6UU2 - chains DDD and EEE of the 9 polymer chains in the assembly; structure by X-ray diffraction, 4.40 A resolution (low resolution: residue-level contacts below are approximate; hydrogen-bond / salt-bridge calls are withheld).

[Chain DDD]
Protein: DNA-directed RNA polymerase subunit beta'
Source organism: Escherichia coli
Notes: EC 2.7.7.6
Reference sequence: P0A8T7 (RPOC_ECOLI); residue numbers follow UniProt; this construct covers 1-1407
Sequence (1407 residues; each row starts with the number of its first residue):
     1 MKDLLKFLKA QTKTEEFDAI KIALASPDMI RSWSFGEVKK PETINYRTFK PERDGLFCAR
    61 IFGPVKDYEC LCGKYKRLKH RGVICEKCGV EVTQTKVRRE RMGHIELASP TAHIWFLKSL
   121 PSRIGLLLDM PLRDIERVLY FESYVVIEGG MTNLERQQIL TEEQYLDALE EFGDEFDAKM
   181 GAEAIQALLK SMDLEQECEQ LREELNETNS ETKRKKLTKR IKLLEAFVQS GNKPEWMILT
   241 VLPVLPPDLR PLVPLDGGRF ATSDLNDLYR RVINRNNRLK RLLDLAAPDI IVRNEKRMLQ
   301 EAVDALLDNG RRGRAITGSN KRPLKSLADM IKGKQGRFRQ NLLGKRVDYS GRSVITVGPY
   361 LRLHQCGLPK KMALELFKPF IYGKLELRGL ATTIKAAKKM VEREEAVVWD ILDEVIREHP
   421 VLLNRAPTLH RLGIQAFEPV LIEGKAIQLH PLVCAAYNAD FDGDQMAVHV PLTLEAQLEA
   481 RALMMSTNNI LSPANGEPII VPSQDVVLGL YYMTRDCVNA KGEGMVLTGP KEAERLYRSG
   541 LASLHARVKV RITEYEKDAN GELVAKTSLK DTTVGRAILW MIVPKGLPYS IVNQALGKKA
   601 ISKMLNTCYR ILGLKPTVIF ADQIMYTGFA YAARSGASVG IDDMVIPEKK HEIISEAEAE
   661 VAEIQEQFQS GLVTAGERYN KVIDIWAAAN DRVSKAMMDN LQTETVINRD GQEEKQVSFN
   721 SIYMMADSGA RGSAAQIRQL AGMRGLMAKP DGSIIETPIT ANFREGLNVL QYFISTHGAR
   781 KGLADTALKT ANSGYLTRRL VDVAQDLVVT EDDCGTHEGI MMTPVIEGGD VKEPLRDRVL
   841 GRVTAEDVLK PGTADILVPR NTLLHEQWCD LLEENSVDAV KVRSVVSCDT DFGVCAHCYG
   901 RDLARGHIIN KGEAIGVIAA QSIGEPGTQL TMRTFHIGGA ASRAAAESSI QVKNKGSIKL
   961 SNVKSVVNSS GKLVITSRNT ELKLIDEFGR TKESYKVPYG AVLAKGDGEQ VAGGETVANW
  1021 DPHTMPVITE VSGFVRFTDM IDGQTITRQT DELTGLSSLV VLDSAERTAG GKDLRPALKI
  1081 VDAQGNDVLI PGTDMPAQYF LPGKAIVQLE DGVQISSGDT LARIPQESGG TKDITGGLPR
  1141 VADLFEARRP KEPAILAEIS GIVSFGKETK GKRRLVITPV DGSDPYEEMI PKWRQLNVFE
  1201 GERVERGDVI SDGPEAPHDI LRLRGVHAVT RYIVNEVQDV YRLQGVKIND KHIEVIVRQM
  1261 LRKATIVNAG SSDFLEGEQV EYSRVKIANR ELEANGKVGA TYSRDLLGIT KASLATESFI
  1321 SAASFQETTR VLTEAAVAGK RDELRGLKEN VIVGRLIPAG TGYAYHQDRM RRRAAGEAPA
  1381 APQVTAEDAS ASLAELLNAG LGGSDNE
Not modelled in the structure: 1-14, 932-943, 1377-1407
Curated features (UniProtKB/Swiss-Prot):
  - binding site (Zn(2+)): Cys70, Cys72, Cys85, Cys88, Cys814, Cys888, Cys895, Cys898
  - binding site (Mg(2+)): Asp460, Asp462, Asp464
  - modified residue: Lys983 (N6-acetyllysine)
  - mutagenesis: Gln504 (Q504P: Resistant to antibiotics salinamide A and B), Asn690 (N690D: Resistant to antibiotics salinamide A and B), Met697 (M697V: Resistant to antibiotics salinamide A and B), Ala735 (A735T: Resistant to antibiotics salinamide A and B), Arg738 (R738C/H/P/S: Resistant to antibiotics salinamide A and B), Ala748 (A748E: Resistant to antibiotics salinamide A and B), Pro758 (P758S/T: Resistant to antibiotics salinamide A and B), Phe763 (F763C: Resistant to antibiotics salinamide A and B), Ser775 (S775A: Resistant to antibiotics salinamide A and B), Ala779 (A779T/V: Resistant to antibiotics salinamide A and B), Arg780 (R780C: Resistant to antibiotics salinamide A and B), Gly782 (G782A/C: Resistant to antibiotics salinamide A and B), 1 further mutagenesis entry in UniProt
Bound ions: Zn2+ site 1: Cys70, Cys72, Cys85, Cys88; Mg2+: Asp460, Asp462, Asp464 (shared with 1 residue of chain 333); Zn2+ site 2: Cys814, Cys888, Cys895
Residues lining bound ligands: GTP: Arg425, Pro427, Asn458, Asp460, Arg731, Gln929

[Chain EEE]
Protein: DNA-directed RNA polymerase subunit omega
Source organism: Escherichia coli
Notes: EC 2.7.7.6
Reference sequence: P0A800 (RPOZ_ECOLI); numbering as in UniProt (aligned over 2-91)
Sequence (90 residues; row label = number of the first residue in the row):
     2 ARVTVQDAVE KIGNRFDLVL VAARRARQMQ VGGKDPLVPE ENDKTTVIAL REIEEGLINN
    62 QILDVRERQE QQEQEAAELQ AVTAIAEGRR
Not modelled in the structure: 81-91

[Interface between chain DDD and chain EEE]
Pairs across the interface (48):
  His364(DDD) with Val4(EEE)
  Val415(DDD) with Lys45(EEE)
  Arg417(DDD) with Asn43(EEE); Lys45(EEE)
  Glu418(DDD) with Arg3(EEE); Asp44(EEE); Lys45(EEE); Val48(EEE)
  Glu438(DDD) with Arg3(EEE)
  Leu474(DDD) with Arg28(EEE); Thr46(EEE); Thr47(EEE)
  Glu475(DDD) with Val20(EEE); Ala24(EEE); Arg28(EEE)
  Gln477(DDD) with Thr47(EEE)
  Leu478(DDD) with Val20(EEE); Ala23(EEE); Ala24(EEE); Thr47(EEE); Leu51(EEE)
  Glu479(DDD) with Val20(EEE)
  Arg481(DDD) with Arg3(EEE); Val6(EEE); Leu51(EEE)
  Ala482(DDD) with Val6(EEE); Val20(EEE)
  Leu483(DDD) with Arg16(EEE)
  Met485(DDD) with Arg3(EEE)
  Thr487(DDD) with Val4(EEE)
  Asn488(DDD) with Val6(EEE); Arg16(EEE)
  Leu614(DDD) with Thr5(EEE); Gln7(EEE)
  Lys615(DDD) with Ala2(EEE); Thr5(EEE); Asp8(EEE); Glu55(EEE)
  Arg905(DDD) with Gly14(EEE); Arg16(EEE)
  Asn910(DDD) with Asn15(EEE)
  Lys911(DDD) with Asn15(EEE); Phe17(EEE)
  Glu913(DDD) with Phe17(EEE)
  Gly1360(DDD) with Phe17(EEE)
  Thr1361(DDD) with Phe17(EEE); Leu21(EEE)
  Ala1364(DDD) with Leu21(EEE)
Also at the interface, not in a pair above, chain DDD (28 interface residues in all): Glu414, Val618, Gly912
Also at the interface, not in a pair above, chain EEE (27 interface residues in all): Val10, Ala27, Gln31

[Overview]
Chain DDD and chain EEE form an interface of 28 and 27 residues respectively. Ligands of chain DDD: GTP.
Cys70(DDD), Cys72(DDD), Cys85(DDD) and Cys88(DDD) coordinate Zn2+ site 1. From UniProt: 8 Zn2+-binding
residues, 3 Mg2+-binding residues and 13 mutagenesis sites on chain DDD.
Chain DDD is DNA-directed RNA polymerase subunit beta' and chain EEE is DNA-directed RNA polymerase subunit
omega, both from Escherichia coli; the structure, E. coli sigma-S transcription initiation complex with 3-nt
RNA ("Old" crystal soaked with GTP and ATP ..., was determined by X-ray diffraction (same publication as 6UTV,
6UTW, 6UTX, 6UTY, 6UTZ, 6UU0 and 11 further entries).
